PDB entry 9DDN | electron microscopy, 3.18 A resolution | chains A and B of the 9 polymer chains in the assembly

[Chain A (and B)]
Name: Tol-Pal system protein TolQ
From: Escherichia coli
Notes: chain B of this document is another copy of the same molecule, construct and numbering; everything in this record applies to it too
UniProt: P0ABV0 (TOLQ_ECO57); residues 1-230 here = UniProt positions 1-230
Amino-acid sequence (230 residues; row label = number of the first residue in the row):
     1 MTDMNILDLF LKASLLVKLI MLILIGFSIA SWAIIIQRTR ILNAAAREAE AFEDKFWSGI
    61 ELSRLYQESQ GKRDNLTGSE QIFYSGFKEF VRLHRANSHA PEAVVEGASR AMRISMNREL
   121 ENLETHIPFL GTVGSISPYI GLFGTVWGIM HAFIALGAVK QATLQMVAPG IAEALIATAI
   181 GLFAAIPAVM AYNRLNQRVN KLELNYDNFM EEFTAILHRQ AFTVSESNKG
Unresolved in the structure: 1, 224-230 (chain B: 1-6, 225-230)

[Interface between chain A and chain B]
Pairs across the interface (27):
  E102(A) - R219(B)  salt bridge
  A103(A) - R219(B)
  E106(A) - A215(B)
  E106(A) - R219(B)  salt bridge
  G107(A) - W57(B)
  R110(A) - W57(B)
  R110(A) - E212(B)
  R113(A) - N208(B)
  R113(A) - E212(B)  salt bridge
  R118(A) - E50(B)  salt bridge
  T132(A) - R194(B)  hydrogen bond
  I136(A) - I186(B)  hydrophobic
  I136(A) - M190(B)  hydrophobic
  Y139(A) - L182(B)  hydrophobic
  Y139(A) - I186(B)  hydrophobic
  Y139(A) - V189(B)  hydrophobic
  L142(A) - L182(B)  hydrophobic
  F143(A) - A179(B)
  F143(A) - L182(B)
  V146(A) - L175(B)  hydrophobic
  V146(A) - A179(B)  hydrophobic
  I149(A) - L175(B)  hydrophobic
  M150(A) - L175(B)  hydrophobic
  M150(A) - I176(B)  hydrophobic
  L156(A) - L164(B)  hydrophobic
  G157(A) - Q165(B)  hydrogen bond (backbone-side chain)
  K160(A) - L164(B)
Interface residues without a listed pair, chain A (23 interface residues in all): A100, S135, I154, A158, V159
Interface residues without a listed pair, chain B (23 interface residues in all): L9, A162, T163, A172, T178, F183, I216

[Overview]
The chain A/chain B interface involves 23 residues from each chain; the contacts include 2 hydrogen bonds and
4 salt bridges. Among the polar pairs are E102(A)-R219(B), E106(A)-R219(B) and R113(A)-E212(B).
Both chains are Tol-Pal system protein TolQ (Escherichia coli). Entry 9DDN (E. coli TolAQR conformation II)
was determined by electron microscopy (same publication as 9DDM, 9DDO, 9DDP and 9DDQ).
